PDB entry 1SVT | X-ray diffraction, 2.81 A resolution | chains C and I of the 21 polymer chains in the assembly

# Chain C (and I)
Molecule: groEL protein
Organism: Escherichia coli
Notes: chain I of this document is another copy of the same molecule, construct and numbering; everything in this record applies to it too
UniProtKB: P0A6F5 (CH60_ECOLI); residues 2-525 here correspond to UniProt positions 1-524 (UniProt number = residue number - 1)
Amino-acid sequence (524 residues; numbered 2 to 525; the number before each row is that of its first residue):
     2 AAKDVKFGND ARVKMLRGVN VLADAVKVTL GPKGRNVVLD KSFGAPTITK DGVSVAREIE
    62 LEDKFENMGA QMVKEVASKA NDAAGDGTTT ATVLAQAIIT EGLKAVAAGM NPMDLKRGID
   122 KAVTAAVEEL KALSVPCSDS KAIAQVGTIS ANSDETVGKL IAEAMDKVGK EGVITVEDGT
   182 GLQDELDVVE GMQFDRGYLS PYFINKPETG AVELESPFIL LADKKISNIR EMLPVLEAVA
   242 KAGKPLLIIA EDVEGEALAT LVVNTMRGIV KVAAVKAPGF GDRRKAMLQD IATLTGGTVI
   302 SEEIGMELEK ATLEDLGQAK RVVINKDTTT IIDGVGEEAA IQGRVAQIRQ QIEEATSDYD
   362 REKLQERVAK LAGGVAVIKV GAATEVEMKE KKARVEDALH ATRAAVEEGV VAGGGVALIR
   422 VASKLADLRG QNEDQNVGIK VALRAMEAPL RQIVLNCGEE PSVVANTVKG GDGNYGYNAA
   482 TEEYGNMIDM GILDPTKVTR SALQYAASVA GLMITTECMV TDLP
Bound ions: K+: T30, K51, T90 (together with ADP, aluminium fluoride); Mg2+: D87 (together with ADP, aluminium fluoride); aluminium fluoride Al: D87 (together with ADP)
Ligand contacts: ADP / aluminium fluoride: T30, L31, G32, P33, K51, D52, G53, D87, G88, T89, T90, T91, I150, S151, D398, G414, G415, G416, I454, Y478, N479, A480, A481, M488, I493, D495

# How chain C and chain I interact
Pairs across the interface (9; chain C residue first):
  E461(C) - R452(I)  salt bridge
  E461(C) - S463(I)
  S463(C) - E461(I)
  S463(C) - S463(I)
  S463(C) - V464(I)
  V464(C) - S463(I)
  V464(C) - V464(I)  hydrophobic
  V464(C) - N467(I)
  N467(C) - V464(I)
Other interface residues (no listed pair), chain C (5 interface residues in all): R452

# Summary
Chain C and chain I each contribute 5 residues to their interface, with 1 salt bridge. The salt-bridged pair
is E461(C)-R452(I). Chain C binds ADP / aluminium fluoride. The K+ site is built by T30(C), K51(C) and T90(C).
Both chains are groEL protein (Escherichia coli). Entry 1SVT (Crystal structure of GroEL14-GroES7-(ADP-AlFx)7)
was determined by X-ray diffraction together with 1SS8, 1SX3 and 1SX4 from the same study.
